1QW0 - chain A; structure by X-ray diffraction, 1.90 A resolution.

Chain A:
Protein: Iron-utilization periplasmic protein
Source organism: Haemophilus influenzae
Reference sequence: P35755 (FBPA_HAEIN); residues 1-309 here correspond to UniProt positions 24-332 (UniProt number = residue number + 23)
Sequence (309 residues; row label = number of the first residue in the row):
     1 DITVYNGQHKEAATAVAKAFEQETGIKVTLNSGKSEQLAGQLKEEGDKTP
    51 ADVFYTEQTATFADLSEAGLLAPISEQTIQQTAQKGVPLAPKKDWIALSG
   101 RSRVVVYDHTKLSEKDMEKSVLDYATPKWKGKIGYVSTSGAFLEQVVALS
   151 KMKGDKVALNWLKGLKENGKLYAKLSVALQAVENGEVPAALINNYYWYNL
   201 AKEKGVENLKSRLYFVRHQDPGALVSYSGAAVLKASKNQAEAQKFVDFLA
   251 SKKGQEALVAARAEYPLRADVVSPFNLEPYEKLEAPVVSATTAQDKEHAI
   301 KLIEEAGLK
Not modelled in the structure: 309
Construct notes: engineered mutation L175 (Asn198 in P35755)
Metal / ion sites: Fe ion site 1: Y195 (together with phosphate ion); Fe ion site 2: Y196 (together with phosphate ion)
UniProt features mapped onto this chain:
  - binding site (Fe cation): H9, E57, Y195, Y196

Overview:
Curated annotation (UniProt) lists 4 Fe cation-binding residues.
Chain A is Iron-utilization periplasmic protein (Haemophilus influenzae); the structure, Crystal Structure of
Haemophilus influenzae N175L mutant Holo Ferric ion-Binding Protein A, was determined by X-ray diffraction,
deposited together with 1QVS.
